Entry 8ETH (electron microscopy, 3.80 A resolution); this record covers chains 1 and e of the 41 polymer chains in the assembly.

Chain 1:
Molecule: 3497-nt RNA strand
Source organism: Schizosaccharomyces pombe
Sequence (3497 nucleotides; row label = number of the first residue in the row; note: 32 numbers in that range are skipped by the numbering (no residue carries them; nothing is unmodelled there); a row labelled like 1219A-1219K holds insertion residues (1219A, then the next letters in order)):
     1 AUUUGACCUC AAAUCAGGUA GGACUACGCG CUGAACUUAA GCAUAUCAAU AAGCGCAGGA
    61 AAAGAAAAUA ACCAUGAUUC CCUCAGUAAC GGCGAGUGAA GCGGGAAAAG CUCAAAUUUG
   121 AAAUCUGGCA ACAUUUCUUU UGUUGUCCGA GUUGUAAUUU CAAGAAGCUG CUUUGAGUGU
   181 AGACGAUCGG UCUAAGUUCC UUGGAACAGG ACGUCAGAGA GGGUGAGAAC CCCGUCUUUG
   241 GUCGAUUGGA UAUGCCAUAU AAAGCGCUUU CGAAGAGUCG AGUUGUUUGG GAAUGCAGCU
   301 CUAAAUGGGU GGUAAAUUUC AUCUAAAGCU AAAUAUUGGC GAGAGACCGA UAGCGAACAA
   361 GUAGAGUGAU CGAAAGAUGA AAAGAACUUU GAAAAGAGAG UUAAAUAGUA CGUGAAAUUG
   421 CUGAAAGGGA AGCAUUGGAA AUCAGUCUUA CCUGGGUGAG AUCAGUAGUC UCUUCGCGAG
   481 ACUAUGCACU CUGAACCUGU GGUAGGUCAG CAUCAGUUUU CGGGGGCGGA AAAAGAAUAA
   541 GGGAAGGUGG CUUUCCGGGU UCUGCCUGGG GAGUGUUUAU AGCCCUUGUU GUAAUACGUC
   601 CACUGGGGAC UGAGGACUGC GGCUUCGUGC CAAGGAUGCU GACAUAAUGG UUUUCAAUGG
   661 CCCGUCUUGA AACACGGACC AAGGAGUCUA GCAUCUAUGC GAGUGUUUGG GUGAUGAAAA
   721 CCCAUCCGCG AAAUGAAAGU GAAUGCAGGU GGGAACGCCC UUGUGGCGUG CACCAUCGAC
   781 CGACCCGGAA GUUUGUCAAU GGAAGGGUUU GAGUAAGAGC AUAGCUGUUG GGACCCGAAA
   841 GAUGGUGAAC UAUGCCUGAA UAGGGUGAAG CCAGAGGAAA CUCUGGUGGA GGCUCGUAGA
   901 GAUUCUGACG UGCAAAUCGA UCUUCAAAUU UGGGUAUAGG GGCGAAAGAC UAAUCGAACC
   961 AUCUAGUAGC UGGUUCCUGC CGAAGUUUCC CUCAGGAUAG CAGAAACUCA GAUCAGUUUU
  1021 AUGAGGUAAA GCGAAUGAUU AGAGGUCUUG GGGAAGGAAU UUCCUCAACC UAUUCUCAAA
  1081 CUUUAAAUAU GUAAGACGCC CUUGUCGCUU AAUUGGACGU GGGCCAUCGA AUGAGAGUUU
  1141 CUAGUGGGCC AUUUUUGGUA AGCAGAACUG GCGAUGCGGG AUGAACCGAA CGUGAGGUUA
  1201 AGGUGCCGGA AUGUACGCU
1219A-1219K CAUCAGACACC
  1224 AGA
  1234 AAAGGUGUUA GUUCAUCUAG ACAGCAGGAC GGUGGCCAUG GAAGUCGGAA UCCGCUAAGG
  1294 AGUGUGUAAC AACUCACCUG CCGAAUGAAC UAGCCCUGAA AAUGGAUGGC GCUUAAGCGU
  1354 ACUACCCAUA CCUCACCGUC UGGGUUAGCU UUGAGAAGCU CAGACGAGUA GGCAGGCGUG
  1414 GAGGUUUGUG ACGAAGCCUU GGGCGUGAGC CUGGGUCGAA CAGCCUCUAG UGCAGAUCUU
  1474 GGUGGAAGUA GCAAAUAUUC AAAUGAGAAC UUUGAAGACU GAAGUGGGGA AAGGUUCCAU
  1534 GUGAACAGCA GUUGGACAUG GGUUAGUCGA UCCUAAGAGA UAGGGAAGCU CCGUAUGAAA
  1594 GUUGCACGAU UUUUCGUGCC UCCUAUCGAA AGGGAAUCCG GUUAAUAUUC CGGAACCAGA
  1654 AGGUGGAAUC AACACGGCAA CGUAAAUGAA GUUGGAGACG UCGGCGGGAG CCCUGGGAAG
  1714 AGUUCUCUUU UCUUUUUAAC AAACCAUUGA ACUACCCUGA AAUCGGUUUA UCCGGAGCUA
  1774 GGGUAUGGUG UUUGGAAGAG UUCAGCGCCU CAUGCUGAAU CCGGUGCGCU CUCGACGGCC
  1834 CUUGAAAAUC CAACGGAAGA AUGGACCUUC GGGUCCUUGU UUUCACAUCU GGUCGUACUC
  1894 AUAACCGCAG CAGGUCUCCA AGGUGAACAG CCUCUAGUUG AUAGAACAAU GUAGAUAAGG
  1954 GAAGUCGGCA AAAUGGAUCC GUAACUUCGG GAUAAGGAUU GGCUCUAAGG GUUGGGUACG
  2014 UUGGGCCUUG GAACCUGAAC GGUUGCUGGA CUGAGCGUGG ACCGAUGUCU UUUCUCGCCU
  2074 UUCGGGGUGA GAAGGGAUGU UGGACCUGCU UGGACCUUGG CGGCCGGGAA GUCCUUGGUC
  2134 GGGCUUUUCU CCUUCUCGGG GAUUAUGCUC UUACUGGCGU ACGUUUAACA ACCAACUUAG
  2194 AACUGGUACG GACAAGGGGA AUCUGACUGU CUAAUUAAAA CAUAGCAUUG CGAUGGCCAG
  2254 AAAGUGGUGU UGACGCAAUG UGAUUUCUGC CCAGUGCUCU GAAUGUCAAA GUGAAGAAAU
  2314 UCAACCAAGC GCGGGUAAAC GGCGGGAGUA ACUAUGACUC UCUUAAGGUA GCCAAAUGCC
  2374 UCGUCAUCUA ACUAGUGACG CGCAUGAAUG GAUUAACGAG AUUCCCACUG UCCCUAUCUA
  2434 CUAUCUAGCG AAACCACAGC CUGGGGAACG GGCCAGGCAA AAUCAGCGGG GAAAGAAGAC
  2494 CCUGUUGAGC UUGACUCUAG UUUGACAUUG UGAAGAGACA UAGAGGGUGU AGGAUAAGUG
  2554 GGAGUAUGUU UCGGCAUACG CCGGUGAAAU ACCACUACCU UUAUCGUUUC UUUACUUAAU
  2614 CAAUGAAGCG GAAUUGGGAU UUAUUUCCCA UAUUCUAGCG UUAAAGUUUC UUCGCGAACU
  2674 GAUCCGCGUU GAUGACAUUG UCAGGUGGGG AGUUUGGCUG GGGCGGCACA UCUGUUAAAA
  2734 GAUAACGCAG GUGUCCUAAG GGGGACUCAU CGAGAACAGA AAUCUCGAGU AGAAUAAAAG
  2794 GGUAAAAGUC CCCUUGAUUU UGAUUUUCAG UGUGAAUACA AACCAUGAAA GUGUGGCCUA
  2854 UCGAUCCUUU GUUCCCUCGA AAUUUGAGGA CAGAGGUGCC AGAAAAGUUA CCACAGGGAU
  2914 AACUGGCUUG UGGCAGCCAA GCGUUCAUAG CGACGUUGCU UUUUGAUUCU UCGAUGUCGG
  2974 CUCUUCCUAU CAUACCGAAG CAGAAUUCGG UAAGCGUUGG AUUGUUCACC CACUAAUAGG
  3034 GAACGUGAGC UGGGUUUAGA CCGUCGUGAG ACAGGUUAGU UUUACCCUAC UGAUGAAGUG
  3094 UCGUCGCAAU GGUAAUUCAA CUUAGUACGA GAGGAACCGU UGAUUCAGAU CAUUGGUAUU
  3154 UGCGGCUGCC UGACAAGGCA AUGCCGCGGA GCUAUCAUCU GCCGGAUAAC GGCUGAACGC
  3214 CUCUAAGCCA GAAUCCGUGC CAGAAAGCGA CG
3245A-3245U AUUUUUUGGUCCGCAUGAUUU
  3246 AU
  3269 AUGUAUAAAA AUAGAGGUAG GACUUGUUCC UACUCUCCUG UAUCGUAGAA GAUGGGCGAU
  3329 GGUUGAUGAA ACGGAAGUGU UUUAUUGACU UGUCCAUGAA AUUCCAUUGA AAUCUUGUGC
  3389 GGAAUCGAAU CCAUUGCAUA CGACUUUAAU GUGGAACGGG GUAUUGUAAG CAGUAGAGUA
  3449 GCCUUGUUGU UACGAUCUGC UGAGAUUAAG CCUUUGUUCC CAAGAUUUG
Disordered / not traced: 1-2, 33-50, 91-95, 287-294, 313-318, 428-432, 474-476, 552-573, 667-672, 732-747, 761-763, 778-815, 849-957, 986-998, 1022-1129, 1154-1166, 1181-1185, 1219A-1219K, 1234, 1247-1320, 1332-1340, 1486-2439, 2459-2463, 2471-3093, 3122-3125, 3152-3181, 3209-3218, 3238-3239, 3245A-3245U, 3287-3300, 3375-3394, 3436-3470, 3497

Chain e:
Protein: 60S ribosomal protein L32-A
Source organism: Schizosaccharomyces pombe
UniProt: P79015 (RL32A_SCHPO); numbering as in UniProt (aligned over 1-127)
Chain sequence (127 residues; numbered 1 to 127; the number before each row is that of its first residue):
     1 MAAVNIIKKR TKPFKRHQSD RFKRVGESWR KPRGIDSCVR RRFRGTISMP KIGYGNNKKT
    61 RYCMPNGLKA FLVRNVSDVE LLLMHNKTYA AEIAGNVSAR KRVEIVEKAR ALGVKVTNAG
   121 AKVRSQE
Disordered / not traced: 1-3

Interface between chain 1 and chain e:
Pairs across the interface (128):
  A416(1) / Lys-23(e)  phosphate contact
  A417(1) / Lys-23(e)  phosphate contact
  C433(1) / Asp-20(e)  sugar contact
  C433(1) / Ile-47(e)  sugar contact
  A434(1) / Ile-47(e)  sugar contact
  U435(1) / Lys-12(e)  phosphate contact
  G614(1) / Lys-59(e)  salt bridge to the phosphate
  U651(1) / Lys-12(e)  phosphate contact
  G659(1) / Arg-44(e)  sugar contact
  G659(1) / Gly-45(e)  sugar contact
  C663(1) / Gln-18(e)  hydrogen bond to the sugar
  G664(1) / Gly-34(e)  phosphate contact
  G664(1) / Ser-37(e)  hydrogen bond to the phosphate
  U665(1) / Ile-35(e)  phosphate contact
  C679(1) / Arg-24(e)  salt bridge to the phosphate
  C680(1) / Lys-23(e)  hydrogen bond to the phosphate
  C680(1) / Arg-24(e)  salt bridge to the phosphate
  A681(1) / Lys-23(e)  phosphate contact
  A681(1) / Arg-24(e)  phosphate contact
  U975(1) / Arg-33(e)  sugar contact
  C976(1) / Arg-30(e)  salt bridge to the phosphate
  C976(1) / Arg-33(e)  salt bridge to the phosphate
  C977(1) / Trp-29(e)  hydrogen bond to the phosphate
  C977(1) / Arg-30(e)  phosphate contact
  C977(1) / Lys-31(e)  hydrogen bond to the phosphate
  C977(1) / Arg-33(e)  salt bridge to the phosphate
  U978(1) / Trp-29(e)  hydrogen bond to the phosphate
  U978(1) / Lys-31(e)  salt bridge to the phosphate
  G979(1) / Pro-50(e)  phosphate contact
  G979(1) / Lys-51(e)  phosphate contact
  G979(1) / Ile-52(e)  hydrogen bond to the phosphate
  U1175(1) / Arg-40(e)  salt bridge to the phosphate
  G1176(1) / Arg-41(e)  salt bridge to the phosphate
  G1176(1) / Arg-42(e)  hydrogen bond to the sugar
  G1176(1) / Phe-43(e)  sugar contact
  C1177(1) / Phe-43(e)  phosphate contact
  C1177(1) / Arg-44(e)  hydrogen bond to the phosphate
  G1178(1) / Arg-44(e)  salt bridge to the phosphate
  C1191(1) / Arg-42(e)  hydrogen bond to the base
  G1192(1) / Lys-9(e)  base contact
  G1192(1) / Lys-51(e)  sugar contact
  G1192(1) / Gly-53(e)  hydrogen bond to the base
  U1193(1) / Lys-9(e)  base contact
  U1193(1) / Lys-51(e)  salt bridge to the phosphate
  U1193(1) / Gly-53(e)  sugar contact
  U1193(1) / Tyr-54(e)  phosphate contact
  C1369(1) / Lys-9(e)  hydrogen bond to the sugar
  C1369(1) / Gly-55(e)  sugar contact
  C1369(1) / Asn-57(e)  sugar contact
  C1370(1) / Lys-9(e)  hydrogen bond to the sugar
  C1370(1) / Ile-52(e)  hydrogen bond to the sugar
  C1370(1) / Gly-53(e)  base contact
  C1370(1) / Gly-55(e)  sugar contact
  C1370(1) / Asn-56(e)  sugar contact
  C1370(1) / Asn-57(e)  phosphate contact
  C1370(1) / Lys-58(e)  salt bridge to the phosphate
  G1371(1) / Ile-52(e)  sugar contact
  G1371(1) / Lys-58(e)  salt bridge to the phosphate
  G1399(1) / Ile-52(e)  base contact
  G1401(1) / Arg-42(e)  salt bridge to the phosphate
  G1421(1) / Arg-74(e)  sugar contact
  G1421(1) / Asn-75(e)  hydrogen bond to the phosphate
  U1422(1) / Arg-74(e)  sugar contact
  U1422(1) / Asn-75(e)  hydrogen bond to the phosphate
  U1422(1) / Asn-96(e)  hydrogen bond to the sugar
  U1422(1) / Val-97(e)  phosphate contact
  U1422(1) / Lys-101(e)  salt bridge to the phosphate
  G1423(1) / Asn-96(e)  sugar contact
  G1423(1) / Val-97(e)  phosphate contact
  G1423(1) / Ser-98(e)  hydrogen bond to the phosphate
  G1423(1) / Lys-101(e)  salt bridge to the phosphate
  A1424(1) / Ser-98(e)  hydrogen bond to the phosphate
  A1424(1) / Arg-100(e)  salt bridge to the phosphate
  C1425(1) / Ser-98(e)  sugar contact
  C1425(1) / Ala-99(e)  phosphate contact
  C1425(1) / Arg-100(e)  hydrogen bond to the sugar
  G1426(1) / Ser-98(e)  phosphate contact
  G1426(1) / Ala-99(e)  hydrogen bond to the phosphate
  G1426(1) / Lys-122(e)  salt bridge to the phosphate
  A1427(1) / Gly-95(e)  phosphate contact
  A1427(1) / Asn-96(e)  phosphate contact
  A1427(1) / Lys-122(e)  salt bridge to the phosphate
  A1428(1) / Asn-96(e)  phosphate contact
  G1436(1) / Met-64(e)  sugar contact
  G1436(1) / Pro-65(e)  phosphate contact
  C1437(1) / Lys-8(e)  salt bridge to the phosphate
  C1437(1) / Tyr-62(e)  hydrogen bond to the phosphate
  C1437(1) / Cys-63(e)  sugar contact
  C1437(1) / Pro-65(e)  phosphate contact
  G1438(1) / Lys-8(e)  salt bridge to the phosphate
  G1438(1) / Asn-56(e)  phosphate contact
  G1438(1) / Arg-61(e)  hydrogen bond to the phosphate
  G1438(1) / Tyr-62(e)  hydrogen bond to the phosphate
  U1439(1) / Phe-14(e)  sugar contact
  U1439(1) / Pro-50(e)  sugar contact
  U1439(1) / Lys-51(e)  sugar contact
  U1439(1) / Ile-52(e)  base contact
  U1439(1) / Tyr-54(e)  sugar contact
  U1439(1) / Gly-55(e)  hydrogen bond to the sugar
  U1439(1) / Asn-56(e)  hydrogen bond to the phosphate
  U1439(1) / Arg-61(e)  salt bridge to the phosphate
  G1440(1) / Phe-14(e)  phosphate contact
  G1440(1) / Trp-29(e)  sugar contact
  G1440(1) / Pro-50(e)  sugar contact
  A1441(1) / Ser-28(e)  hydrogen bond to the phosphate
  A1441(1) / Trp-29(e)  hydrogen bond to the phosphate
  A1441(1) / Arg-30(e)  hydrogen bond to the phosphate
  G1442(1) / Ser-28(e)  hydrogen bond to the phosphate
  G1442(1) / Arg-30(e)  salt bridge to the phosphate
  C1444(1) / Leu-72(e)  phosphate contact
  C1444(1) / Glu-92(e)  hydrogen bond to the sugar
  U1445(1) / Ile-93(e)  sugar contact
  U1445(1) / Ala-94(e)  phosphate contact
  U1445(1) / Gly-95(e)  hydrogen bond to the phosphate
  U1445(1) / Asn-118(e)  hydrogen bond to the phosphate
  G1446(1) / Gly-95(e)  phosphate contact
  G1446(1) / Arg-102(e)  salt bridge to the phosphate
  G1446(1) / Asn-118(e)  phosphate contact
  G1446(1) / Ala-121(e)  sugar contact
  G1447(1) / Ala-121(e)  phosphate contact
  G1447(1) / Lys-122(e)  hydrogen bond to the phosphate
  A1455(1) / Arg-74(e)  sugar contact
  G1456(1) / Arg-74(e)  sugar contact
  A1467(1) / Arg-16(e)  salt bridge to the phosphate
  A1467(1) / Gln-18(e)  hydrogen bond to the base
  A1467(1) / Phe-22(e)  base contact
  A1467(1) / Arg-24(e)  hydrogen bond to the base
  A1467(1) / Val-25(e)  base contact
Other interface residues (no listed pair), chain 1 (59 interface residues in all): U436, G615, G660, G677, A1400, U1402
Other interface residues (no listed pair), chain e (61 interface residues in all): Lys-15, Arg-21, Thr-60

Summary:
59 residues of chain 1 face 61 of chain e across their interface; the contacts include 36 hydrogen bonds and
25 salt bridges. Polar contacts include C1191(1)/Arg-42(e), G1192(1)/Gly-53(e) and A1467(1)/Gln-18(e).
Here chain 1 is a 3497-nt RNA strand and chain e is 60S ribosomal protein L32-A, both from Schizosaccharomyces
pombe. Entry 8ETH (Ytm1 associated 60S nascent ribosome State 1B) was determined by electron microscopy (same
publication as 8ESQ, 8ESR, 8ETC, 8ETG, 8ETI, 8ETJ and 3 further entries).
